Entry 6GZB (X-ray diffraction, 2.10 A resolution); this record covers chain A.

== Chain A ==
Molecule: Spore germination protein GerM
From: Bacillus subtilis subsp. subtilis str. 168
Reference sequence: P39072 (GERM_BACSU); numbering as in UniProt (aligned over 26-366)
Sequence (341 residues; row label = number of the first residue in the row):
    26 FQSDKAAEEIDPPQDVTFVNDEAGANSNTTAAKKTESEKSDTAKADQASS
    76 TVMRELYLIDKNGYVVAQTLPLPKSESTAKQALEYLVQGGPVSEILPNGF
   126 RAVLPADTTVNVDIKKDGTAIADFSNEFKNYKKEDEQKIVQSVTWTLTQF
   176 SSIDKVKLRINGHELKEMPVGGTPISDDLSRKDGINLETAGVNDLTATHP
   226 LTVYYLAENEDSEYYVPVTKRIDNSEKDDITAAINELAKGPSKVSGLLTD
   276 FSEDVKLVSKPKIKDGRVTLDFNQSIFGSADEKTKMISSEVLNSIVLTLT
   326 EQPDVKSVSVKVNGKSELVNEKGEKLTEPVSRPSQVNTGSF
Not modelled in the structure: 26-73, 303-308
What the authors report for this chain:
  - contacts within the chain: E213-K245 (salt bridge)
  - self-association interface (contacts with another copy of this molecule): K182, K191, P199, D202, D203, D208, T214, D219, L220, T221, P225, R246, N249, K252, D275
  - mutagenesis - D219R, R246E, K252E, K268E: decreased stability
  - mutagenesis - D202R/D203R, D275R, E278R: unchanged stability

== Overview ==
The paper reports that D219R, R246E and K252E, among others, reduce stability; a self-association interface
involving K182, K191 and P199 among others; 7 substitutions were tested in all.
Chain A is Spore germination protein GerM (Bacillus subtilis subsp. subtilis str. 168); the structure, Tandem
GerMN domains of the sporulation protein GerM from Bacillus subtilis, was determined by X-ray diffraction
together with 6GZ8 from the same study.
